Entry 6N0T (X-ray diffraction, 2.51 A resolution); this record covers chain A.

# Chain A
Name: tRNA ligase
Organism: Chaetomium thermophilum (strain DSM 1495 / CBS 144.50 / IMI 039719)
Notes: EC 6.5.1.3
UniProt: G0S6G2 (G0S6G2_CHATD); residue numbers follow UniProt; this construct covers 1-407
Sequence (441 residues; each row starts with the number of its first residue; numbers below 1 keep their minus sign (Met-33 is residue -33)):
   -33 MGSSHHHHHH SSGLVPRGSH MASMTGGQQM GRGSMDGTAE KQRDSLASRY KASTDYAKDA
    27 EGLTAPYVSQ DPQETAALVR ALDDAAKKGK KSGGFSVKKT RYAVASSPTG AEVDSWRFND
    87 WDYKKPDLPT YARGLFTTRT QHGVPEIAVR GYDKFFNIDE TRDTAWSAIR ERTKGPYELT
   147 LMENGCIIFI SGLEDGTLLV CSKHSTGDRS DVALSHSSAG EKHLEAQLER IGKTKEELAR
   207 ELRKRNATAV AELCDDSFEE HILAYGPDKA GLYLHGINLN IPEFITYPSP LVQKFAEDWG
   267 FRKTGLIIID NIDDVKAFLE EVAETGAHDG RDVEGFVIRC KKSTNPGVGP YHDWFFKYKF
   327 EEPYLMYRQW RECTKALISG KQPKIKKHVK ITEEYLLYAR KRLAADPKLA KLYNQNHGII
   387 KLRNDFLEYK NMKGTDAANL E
Disordered / not traced: -33 to 13, 56-60, 175-179, 407
Construct notes: initiating methionine (-33); expression tag (-32 to 0); conflict Met148 (Lys in G0S6G2)
Small-molecule neighbours: ATP (adenosine-5'-triphosphate): Asp86, Arg99, Tyr118, Lys120, Phe121, Thr146, Leu147, Met148, Glu149, Ile153, Lys169, Glu218, His241, Thr270, Val303, Arg305, Lys323, Lys325
What the authors report for this chain:
  - binding site for ATP: Arg99, Tyr118, Lys120, Phe121, Thr146, Leu147, Glu149, Ile153, Lys169, Glu218, His241, Val303, Arg305, Lys323, Lys325
  - specificity-determining residues: Thr146, Arg305
  - contacts within the chain: Tyr118-His241 (hydrogen bond), His182-Glu225 (hydrogen bond)
  - Mn2+ coordination through a water molecule: Glu149, Asn150, Gly151, Glu218, Glu300
  - catalytic residues: Lys323, Lys325 (proposed by the authors, not directly observed)
  - Mn2+ coordination: Asp86
  - binding site for sulfate ion: Asn150, His227, Arg334, Arg337
  - specificity-determining residues: Arg334, Arg337 (proposed by the authors, not directly observed)

# Overview
Ligands of chain A: ATP. From the paper: catalytic residues Lys323 and Lys325; a binding site for ATP at
Arg99, Tyr118 and Lys120 among others.
Chain A is tRNA ligase (Chaetomium thermophilum (strain DSM 1495 / CBS 144.50 / IMI 039719)); the structure,
tRNA ligase, was determined by X-ray diffraction together with 6N0V from the same study.
